Entry 6OVR (X-ray diffraction, 2.84 A resolution); this record covers chains D and G of the 9 polymer chains in the assembly.

== Chain D ==
Name: DNA-directed RNA polymerase subunit beta'
Source organism: Thermus thermophilus (strain HB8 / ATCC 27634 / DSM 579)
Notes: EC 2.7.7.6
UniProtKB: Q8RQE8 (RPOC_THET8); residues 1-1524 here = UniProt positions 1-1524
Chain sequence (1524 residues; each row starts with the number of its first residue):
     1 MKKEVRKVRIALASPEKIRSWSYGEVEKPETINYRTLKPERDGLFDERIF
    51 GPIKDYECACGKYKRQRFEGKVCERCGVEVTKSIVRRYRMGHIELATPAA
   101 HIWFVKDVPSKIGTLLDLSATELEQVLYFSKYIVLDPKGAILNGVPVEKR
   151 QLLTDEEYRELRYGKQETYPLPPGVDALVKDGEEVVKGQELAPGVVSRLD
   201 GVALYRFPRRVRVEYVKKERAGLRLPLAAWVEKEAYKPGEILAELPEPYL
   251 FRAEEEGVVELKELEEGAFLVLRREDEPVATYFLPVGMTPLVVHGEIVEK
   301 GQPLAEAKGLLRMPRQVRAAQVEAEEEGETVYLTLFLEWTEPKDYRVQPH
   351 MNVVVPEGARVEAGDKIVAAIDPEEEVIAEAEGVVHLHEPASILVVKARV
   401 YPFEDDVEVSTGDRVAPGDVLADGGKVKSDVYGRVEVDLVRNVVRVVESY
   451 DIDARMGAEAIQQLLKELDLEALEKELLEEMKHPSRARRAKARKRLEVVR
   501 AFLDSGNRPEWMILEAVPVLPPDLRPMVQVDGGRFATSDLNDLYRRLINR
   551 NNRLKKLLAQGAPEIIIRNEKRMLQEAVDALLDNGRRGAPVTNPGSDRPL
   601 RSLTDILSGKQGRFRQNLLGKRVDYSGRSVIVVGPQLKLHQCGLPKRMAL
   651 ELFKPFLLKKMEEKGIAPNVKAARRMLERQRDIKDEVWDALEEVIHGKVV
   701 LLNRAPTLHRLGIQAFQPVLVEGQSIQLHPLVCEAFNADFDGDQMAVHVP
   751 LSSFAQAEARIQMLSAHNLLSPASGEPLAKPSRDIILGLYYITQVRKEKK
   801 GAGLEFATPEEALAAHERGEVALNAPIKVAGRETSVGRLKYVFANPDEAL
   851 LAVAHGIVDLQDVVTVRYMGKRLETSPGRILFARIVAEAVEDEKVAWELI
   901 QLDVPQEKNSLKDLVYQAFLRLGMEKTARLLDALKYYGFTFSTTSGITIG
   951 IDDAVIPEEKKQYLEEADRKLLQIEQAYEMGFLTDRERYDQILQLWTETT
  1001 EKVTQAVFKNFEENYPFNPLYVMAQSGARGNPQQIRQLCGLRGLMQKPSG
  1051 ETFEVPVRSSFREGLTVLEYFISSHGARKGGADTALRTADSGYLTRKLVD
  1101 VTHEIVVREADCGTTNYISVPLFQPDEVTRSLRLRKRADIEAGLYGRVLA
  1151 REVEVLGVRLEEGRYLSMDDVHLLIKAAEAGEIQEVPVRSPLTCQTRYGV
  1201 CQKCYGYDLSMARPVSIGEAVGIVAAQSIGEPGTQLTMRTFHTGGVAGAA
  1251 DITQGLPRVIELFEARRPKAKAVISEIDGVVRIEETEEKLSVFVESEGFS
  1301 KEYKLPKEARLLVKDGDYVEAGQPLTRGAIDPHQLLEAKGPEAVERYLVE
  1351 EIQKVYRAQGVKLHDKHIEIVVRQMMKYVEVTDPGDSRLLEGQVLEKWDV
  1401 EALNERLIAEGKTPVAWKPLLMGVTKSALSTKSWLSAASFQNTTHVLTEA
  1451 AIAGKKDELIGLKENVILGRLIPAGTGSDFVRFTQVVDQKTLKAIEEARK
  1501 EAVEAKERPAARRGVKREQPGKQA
Disordered / not traced: 1-2, 1238-1253, 1503-1524
Ion coordination: Zn2+ site 1: Cys58, Cys60, Cys73, Cys76; Mg2+ site 1: Asp739, Asp741, Asp743 (shared with 1 residue of chain I); Mg2+ site 2: Lys840 (shared with 1 residue of chain B); Zn2+ site 2: Cys1112, Cys1194, Cys1201, Cys1204
Residues lining bound ligands: pyrophosphate (POP): Asn737, Asp739, Arg1029

== Chain G ==
Molecule: 22-nt DNA strand
Sequence (22 nucleotides; row label = number of the first residue in the row):
     3 CCTGCATCAGAGCCCGAAATAC
Disordered / not traced: 22-24

== Chain D / chain G interface ==
Residue-residue contacts (23; chain D residue first):
  Lys106(D) - DC10(G)  salt bridge to the phosphate
  Ser485(D) - DC3(G)  phosphate contact
  Arg586(D) - DA11(G)  salt bridge to the phosphate
  Lys610(D) - DG14(G)  salt bridge to the phosphate
  Lys610(D) - DC15(G)  salt bridge to the phosphate
  Arg615(D) - DA13(G)  salt bridge to the phosphate
  Arg615(D) - DC15(G)  salt bridge to the phosphate
  Arg622(D) - DC17(G)  salt bridge to the phosphate
  Arg628(D) - DC17(G)  sugar contact
  Ala705(D) - DC15(G)  base contact
  Ala705(D) - DC16(G)  sugar contact
  Pro706(D) - DG14(G)  base contact
  Pro706(D) - DC15(G)  base contact
  Thr1088(D) - DG14(G)  base contact
  Ala1089(D) - DG14(G)  base contact
  Gly1092(D) - DG14(G)  sugar contact
  Tyr1093(D) - DG12(G)  sugar contact
  Tyr1093(D) - DA13(G)  sugar contact
  Tyr1093(D) - DG14(G)  sugar contact
  Gln1441(D) - DG12(G)  phosphate contact
  Asn1442(D) - DA11(G)  phosphate contact
  Asn1442(D) - DG12(G)  hydrogen bond to the phosphate
  Thr1443(D) - DG12(G)  phosphate contact
Other interface residues (no listed pair), chain D (17 interface residues in all): Arg1096

== Summary ==
17 residues of chain D and 9 residues of chain G are in contact; the contacts include 1 hydrogen bond and 7
salt bridges. Polar contacts include Asn1442(D)-DG12(G), Lys106(D)-DC10(G) and Arg586(D)-DA11(G). Chain D
binds pyrophosphate.
Chain D is DNA-directed RNA polymerase subunit beta' (Thermus thermophilus (strain HB8 / ATCC 27634 / DSM
579)) and chain G is a 22-nt DNA strand; the structure, X-ray crystal structure of a bacterial reiterative
transcription complex of pyrG promoter variant -1G, was determined by X-ray diffraction together with 6OVY,
6OW3, 6OY5, 6OY6, 6OY7, 6P70 and 6P71 from the same study.
